PDB entry 4LYL | X-ray diffraction, 1.93 A resolution | chains A and B

== Chain A ==
Molecule: Uracil-DNA glycosylase
Organism: Gadus morhua
Notes: EC 3.2.2.3; fragment: Catalytic domain
UniProtKB: Q9I983 (Q9I983_GADMO); residues 85-304 here correspond to UniProt positions 82-301 (UniProt number = residue number - 3)
Chain sequence (223 residues; row label = number of the first residue in the row):
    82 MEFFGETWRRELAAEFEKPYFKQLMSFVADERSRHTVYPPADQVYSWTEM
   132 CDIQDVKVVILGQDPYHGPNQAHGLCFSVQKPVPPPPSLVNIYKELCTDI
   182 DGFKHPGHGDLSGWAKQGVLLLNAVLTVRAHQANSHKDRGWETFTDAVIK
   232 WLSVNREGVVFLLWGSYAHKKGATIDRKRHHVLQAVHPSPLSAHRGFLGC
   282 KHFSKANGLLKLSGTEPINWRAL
Differences from the reference sequence: expression tag (82-84)

== Chain B ==
Molecule: Uracil-DNA glycosylase inhibitor
Organism: Bacillus phage PBS2
UniProtKB: P14739 (UNGI_BPPB2); residues 1-84 here = UniProt positions 1-84
Chain sequence (84 residues; numbered 1 to 84; the number before each row is that of its first residue):
     1 MTNLSDIIEKETGKQLVIQESILMLPEEVEEVIGNKPESDILVHTAYDES
    51 TDENVMLLTSDAPEYKPWALVIQDSNGENKIKML
Unresolved in the structure: 1-2

== Interface between chain A and chain B ==
Pairs across the interface - 36 pairs, chain A then chain B:
  Gln144(A) - Ile22(B)
  Gln144(A) - Leu23(B)  hydrogen bond (side chain-backbone)
  Tyr147(A) - Gln19(B)
  His148(A) - Ser21(B)  hydrogen bond
  Gln152(A) - Gln19(B)  hydrogen bond (side chain-backbone)
  Pro167(A) - Gln19(B)
  Pro167(A) - Glu20(B)
  Pro168(A) - Gln19(B)
  Pro168(A) - Glu20(B)
  Pro168(A) - Thr45(B)
  Ser169(A) - Glu20(B)  hydrogen bond
  Gln213(A) - Tyr65(B)
  Ala214(A) - Ser21(B)
  Ala214(A) - Leu42(B)  hydrophobic
  Ala214(A) - Ala62(B)
  Ala214(A) - Tyr65(B)  hydrogen bond (backbone-side chain)
  Asn215(A) - Leu23(B)
  Asn215(A) - Asp61(B)  hydrogen bond
  Lys218(A) - Asp61(B)  salt bridge
  Lys218(A) - Ala62(B)  hydrogen bond (side chain-backbone)
  Gly246(A) - Glu28(B)
  Ser247(A) - Leu25(B)
  Ser247(A) - Glu28(B)  hydrogen bond (backbone-side chain)
  His268(A) - Ile22(B)
  Ser270(A) - Met24(B)
  Ser270(A) - Val43(B)
  Pro271(A) - Asn54(B)
  Pro271(A) - Gln73(B)  hydrogen bond (backbone-side chain)
  Leu272(A) - Val29(B)  hydrophobic
  Leu272(A) - Val32(B)  hydrophobic
  Leu272(A) - Val43(B)  hydrophobic
  Leu272(A) - Met56(B)  hydrogen bond (backbone-side chain)
  Ser273(A) - Met24(B)
  His275(A) - Asn76(B)
  Arg276(A) - Glu31(B)
  Arg276(A) - Val32(B)
Also at the interface, not in a pair above, chain A (25 interface residues in all): Asp145, Pro165, Pro166, Ser216, Tyr248
Also at the interface, not in a pair above, chain B (27 interface residues in all): Ile18, Ile33, His44, Leu58, Val71, Gly77

== Summary ==
The interface between chain A and chain B involves 25 residues on one side and 27 on the other; the contacts
include 10 hydrogen bonds and 1 salt bridge. Among the polar pairs are Lys218(A)-Asp61(B), Gln144(A)-Leu23(B)
and His148(A)-Ser21(B).
Chain A is Uracil-DNA glycosylase (Gadus morhua) and chain B is Uracil-DNA glycosylase inhibitor (Bacillus
phage PBS2); the structure, Crystal structure of uracil-DNA glycosylase from cod (Gadus morhua) in complex
with the proteinaceous inhibitor UGI, was determined by X-ray diffraction.
